7YWK - chain A; structure by X-ray diffraction, 1.39 A resolution.

# Chain A
Molecule: Tyrocidine synthase 1
Source organism: Brevibacillus parabrevis
Notes: EC 5.1.1.11
Reference sequence: P09095 (TYCA_BREPA); residues 13-428 here correspond to UniProt positions 3-418 (UniProt number = residue number - 10)
Sequence (427 residues; each row starts with the number of its first residue):
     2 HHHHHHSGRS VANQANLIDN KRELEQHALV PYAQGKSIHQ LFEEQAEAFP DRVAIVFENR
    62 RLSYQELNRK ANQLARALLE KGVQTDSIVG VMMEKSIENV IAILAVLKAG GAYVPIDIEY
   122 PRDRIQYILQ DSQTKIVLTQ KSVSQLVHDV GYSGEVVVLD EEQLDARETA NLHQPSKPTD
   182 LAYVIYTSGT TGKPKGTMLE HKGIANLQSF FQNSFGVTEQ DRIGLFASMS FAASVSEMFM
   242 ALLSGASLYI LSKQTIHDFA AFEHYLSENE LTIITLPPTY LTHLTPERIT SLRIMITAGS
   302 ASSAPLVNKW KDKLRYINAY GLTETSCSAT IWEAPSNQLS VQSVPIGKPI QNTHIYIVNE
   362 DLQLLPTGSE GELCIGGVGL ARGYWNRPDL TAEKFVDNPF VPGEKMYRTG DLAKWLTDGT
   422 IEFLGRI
Unresolved in the structure: 2-27
Sequence notes: expression tag (2-12); conflict Ala-233 (Asp223 in P09095), Ser-237 (Trp227 in P09095), Leu-323 (Pro313 in P09095), Cys-328 (Ile318 in P09095), Ser-329 (Cys319 in P09095)
Ligand contacts: adenosine monophosphate (AMP): Ala-299, Gly-300, Ser-301, Ala-302, Asn-319, Ala-320, Tyr-321, Gly-322, Leu-323, Thr-324, Glu-325, Ile-347, Asp-412, Phe-424, Arg-427

# Overview
Ligands of chain A: adenosine monophosphate.
Chain A is Tyrocidine synthase 1 (Brevibacillus parabrevis); the structure, Crystal structure of an engineered
TycA variant, TycApPLA, in complex with AMP, was determined by X-ray diffraction together with 7YWJ from the
same study.
